7P5Z - chains A and D of the 16 polymer chains in the assembly; structure by electron microscopy, 3.30 A resolution.

[Chain A]
Name: DNA replication licensing factor MCM2
Organism: Saccharomyces cerevisiae (strain ATCC 204508 / S288c)
Notes: EC 3.6.4.12
Reference sequence: P29469 (MCM2_YEAST); residues 1-868 here = UniProt positions 1-868
Sequence (868 residues; numbered 1 to 868; the number before each row is that of its first residue):
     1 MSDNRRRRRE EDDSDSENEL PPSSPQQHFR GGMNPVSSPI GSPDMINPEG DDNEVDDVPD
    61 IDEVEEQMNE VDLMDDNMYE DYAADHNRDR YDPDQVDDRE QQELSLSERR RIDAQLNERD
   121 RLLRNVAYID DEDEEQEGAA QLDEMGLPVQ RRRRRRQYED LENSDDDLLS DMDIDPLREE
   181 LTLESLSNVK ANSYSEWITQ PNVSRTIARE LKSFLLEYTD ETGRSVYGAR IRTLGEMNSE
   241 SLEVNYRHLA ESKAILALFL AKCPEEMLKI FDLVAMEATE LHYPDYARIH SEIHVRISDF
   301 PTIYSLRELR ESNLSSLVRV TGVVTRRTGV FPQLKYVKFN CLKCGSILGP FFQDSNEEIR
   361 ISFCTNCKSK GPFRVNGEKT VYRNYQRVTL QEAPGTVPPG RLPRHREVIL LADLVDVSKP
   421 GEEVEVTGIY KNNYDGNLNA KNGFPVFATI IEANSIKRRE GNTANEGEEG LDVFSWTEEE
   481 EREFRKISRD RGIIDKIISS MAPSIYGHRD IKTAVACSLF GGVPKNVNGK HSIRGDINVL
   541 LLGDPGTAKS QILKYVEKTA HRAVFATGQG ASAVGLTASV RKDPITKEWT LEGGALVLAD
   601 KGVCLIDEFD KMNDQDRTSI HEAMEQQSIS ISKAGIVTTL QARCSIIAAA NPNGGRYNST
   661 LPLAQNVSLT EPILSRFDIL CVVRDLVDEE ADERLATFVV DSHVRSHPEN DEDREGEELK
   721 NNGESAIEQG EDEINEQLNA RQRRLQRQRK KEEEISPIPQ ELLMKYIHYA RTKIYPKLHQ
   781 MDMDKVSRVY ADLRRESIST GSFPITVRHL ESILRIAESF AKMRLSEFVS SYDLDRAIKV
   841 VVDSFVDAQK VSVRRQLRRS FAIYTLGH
Disordered / not traced: 1-182, 460-472, 710-755, 865-868
Ion coordination: Zn2+: C341, C344, C364, C367; Mg2+: S550 (together with ATP)
Residues lining bound ligands:
  - ADP: I533, R676, V807, R808, E811
  - ATP (adenosine-5'-triphosphate): I505, Y506, H508, D544, P545, G546, T547, A548, K549, S550, Q551, N651, L695, V699
UniProt features mapped onto this chain:
  - zinc finger: C341 to C367 (C4-type)
  - motif: S675 to D678 (Arginine finger)
  - binding site (ATP): G543 to S550
  - modified residue (Phosphoserine): S14, S16, S23, S164, S170
  - natural variant: E392 (E392K: In allele MCM2-1)
  - mutagenesis: C364 (C364Y/F/S/H: Loss of activity), C367 (C367Y/F/S/H: Loss of activity), K549 (K549A: Reduces MCM2-7 complex helicase activity. Abolishes MCM2-7 complex helicase activity; when associated with MCM5 A-422. Reduces MCM2-7 complex helicase activity; when associated with MCM3 A-415), R676 (R676A: Loss of MCM2-7 complex helicase activity)

[Chain D]
Name: Minichromosome maintenance protein 5
Organism: Saccharomyces cerevisiae (strain ATCC 204508 / S288c)
Notes: EC 3.6.4.12
Reference sequence: P29496 (MCM5_YEAST); residues 1-775 here = UniProt positions 1-775
Sequence (775 residues; numbered 1 to 775; the number before each row is that of its first residue):
     1 MSFDRPEIYS APVLQGESPN DDDNTEIIKS FKNFILEFRL DSQFIYRDQL RNNILVKNYS
    61 LTVNMEHLIG YNEDIYKKLS DEPSDIIPLF ETAITQVAKR ISILSRAQSA NNNDKDPENT
   121 SMDTDSLLLN SLPTFQLILN SNANQIPLRD LDSEHVSKIV RLSGIIISTS VLSSRATYLS
   181 IMCRNCRHTT SITINNFNSI TGNTVSLPRS CLSTIESESS MANESNIGDE STKKNCGPDP
   241 YIIIHESSKF IDQQFLKLQE IPELVPVGEM PRNLTMTCDR YLTNKVIPGT RVTIVGIYSI
   301 YNSKNGAGSG RSGGGNGGSG VAIRTPYIKI LGIQSDVETS SIWNSVTMFT EEEEEEFLQL
   361 SRNPKLYEIL TNSIAPSIFG NEDIKKAIVC LLMGGSKKIL PDGMRLRGDI NVLLLGDPGT
   421 AKSQLLKFVE KVSPIAVYTS GKGSSAAGLT ASVQRDPMTR EFYLEGGAMV LADGGVVCID
   481 EFDKMRDEDR VAIHEAMEQQ TISIAKAGIT TVLNSRTSVL AAANPIYGRY DDLKSPGDNI
   541 DFQTTILSRF DMIFIVKDDH NEERDISIAN HVINIHTGNA NAMQNQQEEN GSEISIEKMK
   601 RYITYCRLKC APRLSPQAAE KLSSNFVTIR KQLLINELES TERSSIPITI RQLEAIIRIT
   661 ESLAKLELSP IAQERHVDEA IRLFQASTMD AASQDPIGGL NQASGTSLSE IRRFEQELKR
   721 RLPIGWSTSY QTLRREFVDT HRFSQLALDK ALYALEKHET IQLRHQGQNI YRSGV
Disordered / not traced: 1, 109-130, 196-203, 304-319, 700-775
Ion coordination: Zn2+: C183, C186, C211, C236; Mg2+: S423 (together with ADP)
Residues lining bound ligands:
  - ADP (adenosine-5'-diphosphate): E498, Q499, R549, I650, R651, E654
  - ADP: S377, I378, F379, N381, D417, P418, G419, T420, A421, K422, S423, Q424, H571, V572
UniProt features mapped onto this chain:
  - motif: S548 to D551 (Arginine finger)
  - binding site (ATP): G416 to S423
  - mutagenesis: K422 (K422A: Loss of MCM2-7 complex helicase activity)

[Interface between chain A and chain D]
Pairs across the interface (104):
  R327(A) - E269(D)  salt bridge
  T328(A) - R272(D)
  F331(A) - I323(D)  hydrophobic
  F331(A) - R324(D)
  P332(A) - I300(D)  hydrophobic
  P332(A) - A322(D)
  P332(A) - I323(D)
  P332(A) - R324(D)  hydrogen bond (backbone-backbone)
  P332(A) - P326(D)
  Q333(A) - V321(D)
  Q333(A) - A322(D)
  L334(A) - A322(D)
  E357(A) - V321(D)
  E358(A) - V321(D)
  R374(A) - T204(D)  hydrogen bond
  E378(A) - S84(D)
  Y382(A) - S153(D)
  Y382(A) - V156(D)  hydrophobic
  Y382(A) - I300(D)
  R383(A) - S153(D)
  N384(A) - D152(D)
  N384(A) - S153(D)  hydrogen bond (side chain-backbone)
  Y385(A) - I323(D)  hydrophobic
  D416(A) - R272(D)  salt bridge
  K419(A) - P266(D)
  K419(A) - V267(D)  hydrogen bond (side chain-backbone)
  P420(A) - E269(D)
  K525(A) - H576(D)
  V527(A) - I575(D)  hydrophobic
  V527(A) - N585(D)
  N528(A) - N581(D)
  N528(A) - N585(D)  hydrogen bond
  N528(A) - Q586(D)
  K530(A) - F428(D)
  K530(A) - E593(D)  salt bridge
  H531(A) - S377(D)
  S532(A) - Q424(D)
  R562(A) - E263(D)  hydrogen bond (side chain-backbone)
  R562(A) - V265(D)  hydrogen bond (side chain-backbone)
  T577(A) - S445(D)
  T577(A) - A446(D)
  A578(A) - A446(D)
  D583(A) - M270(D)
  P584(A) - M270(D)
  E588(A) - K257(D)  salt bridge
  E588(A) - N273(D)
  W589(A) - I167(D)
  T590(A) - M270(D)
  L591(A) - Q259(D)  hydrogen bond (backbone-side chain)
  E592(A) - M270(D)
  L598(A) - E263(D)
  L598(A) - V267(D)  hydrophobic
  D600(A) - E263(D)
  D614(A) - K442(D)
  T618(A) - G443(D)
  S619(A) - S445(D)  hydrogen bond
  H621(A) - S440(D)
  H621(A) - E481(D)  salt bridge
  E622(A) - S444(D)  hydrogen bond
  E625(A) - K427(D)  hydrogen bond (backbone-side chain)
  E625(A) - Y438(D)
  Q626(A) - E430(D)  hydrogen bond
  Q626(A) - Y438(D)
  S630(A) - S444(D)
  S630(A) - S445(D)
  I631(A) - A446(D)
  S632(A) - A446(D)  hydrogen bond (backbone-backbone)
  S632(A) - E465(D)  hydrogen bond (side chain-backbone)
  S632(A) - G466(D)
  K633(A) - A446(D)
  K633(A) - E465(D)
  A634(A) - Y463(D)
  A634(A) - E465(D)  hydrogen bond (backbone-side chain)
  G635(A) - P288(D)
  G635(A) - Y463(D)
  G635(A) - E465(D)
  I636(A) - I167(D)
  I636(A) - G289(D)
  T638(A) - G289(D)  hydrogen bond (side chain-backbone)
  T639(A) - R291(D)
  L640(A) - P262(D)  hydrophobic
  Q641(A) - E263(D)
  E671(A) - N524(D)  hydrogen bond
  P672(A) - E481(D)
  L778(A) - H576(D)
  L778(A) - T577(D)
  M783(A) - N570(D)
  M783(A) - I573(D)  hydrophobic
  M783(A) - N574(D)
  V786(A) - I573(D)  hydrophobic
  S787(A) - A569(D)
  S787(A) - N570(D)
  Y790(A) - D565(D)
  R794(A) - D558(D)  salt bridge
  R794(A) - D559(D)
  R794(A) - H560(D)  hydrogen bond
  R794(A) - D565(D)  salt bridge
  I798(A) - H560(D)
  F803(A) - R529(D)
  P804(A) - R529(D)
  T806(A) - G419(D)
  R808(A) - G419(D)
  L810(A) - I573(D)  hydrophobic
  L814(A) - H576(D)
Also at the interface, not in a pair above, chain A (83 interface residues in all): G329, Q353, N356, Q386, R387, I533, V564, K582, V597, I629, V637, A791, V807, E811, E818
Also at the interface, not in a pair above, chain D (80 interface residues in all): R149, S157, I165, L264, G268, P271, G320, T325, P376, P418, S423, A447, G467, L471, D480, I566, I568, V572, I594, I596

[Summary]
Chain A and chain D form an interface of 83 and 80 residues respectively, with 18 hydrogen bonds and 7 salt
bridges. Among the polar pairs are R327(A)-E269(D), D416(A)-R272(D) and K530(A)-E593(D). One ADP molecule is
bound between chain A and chain D.
Chain A is DNA replication licensing factor MCM2 and chain D is Minichromosome maintenance protein 5, both
from Saccharomyces cerevisiae (strain ATCC 204508 / S288c); the structure, Structure of a DNA-loaded MCM
double hexamer engaged with the Dbf4-dependent kinase, was determined by electron microscopy together with
7P30 from the same study.
